PDB entry 3J1O | electron microscopy, 16.00 A resolution (very low resolution: no residue pairs are listed; an interface is given only as per-side residue counts) | chains J and L of the 7 polymer chains in the assembly

[Chain J]
Name: Mediator of RNA polymerase II transcription subunit 8
Source organism: Saccharomyces cerevisiae
Reference sequence: P38304 (MED8_YEAST); residues 1-223 here = UniProt positions 1-223
Amino-acid sequence (223 residues; each row starts with the number of its first residue):
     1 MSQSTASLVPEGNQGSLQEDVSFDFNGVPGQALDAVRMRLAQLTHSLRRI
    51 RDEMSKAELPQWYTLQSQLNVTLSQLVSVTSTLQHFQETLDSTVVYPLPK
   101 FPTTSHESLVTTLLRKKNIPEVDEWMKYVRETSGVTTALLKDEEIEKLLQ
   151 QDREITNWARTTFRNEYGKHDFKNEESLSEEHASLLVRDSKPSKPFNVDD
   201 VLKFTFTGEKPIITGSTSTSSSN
Not modelled in the structure: 1-28, 172-194, 211-223

[Chain L]
Name: Mediator of RNA polymerase II transcription subunit 18
Source organism: Saccharomyces cerevisiae
Reference sequence: P32585 (MED18_YEAST); numbering as in UniProt; present here: 1-107, 141-307
Amino-acid sequence (275 residues; row label = number of the first residue in the row; note: 32 numbers in that range are skipped by the numbering (no residue carries them; nothing is unmodelled there)):
     1 MVQQLSLFGSIGDDGYDLLISTLTTISGNPPLLYNSLCTVWKPNPSYDVE
    51 NVNSRNQLVEPNRIKLSKEVPFSYLIDETMMDKPLNFRILKSFTNDKIPL
   101 NYAMTRN
   140 INSDDIIDVDMDASPAPSNESCSPWSLQISDIPAAGNNRSVSMQTIAETI
   190 ILSSAGKNSSVSSLMNGLGYVFEFQYLTIGVKFFMKHGLILELQKIWQIE
   240 EAGNSQITSGGFLLKAYINVSRGTDIDRINYTETALMNLKKELQGYIELS
   290 VPDRQSMDSRVAHGNILI
Not modelled in the structure: 1, 50-60, 140-158, 172-177, 301-307

[Chain J / chain L interface]
At this resolution (16 A) residue pairs are not listed: 6 residues of chain J and 7 of chain L lie at the interface.

[Summary]
6 residues of chain J face 7 of chain L across their interface.
Here chain J is Mediator of RNA polymerase II transcription subunit 8 and chain L is Mediator of RNA
polymerase II transcription subunit 18, both from Saccharomyces cerevisiae. Entry 3J1O (Cryo-EM map of a yeast
minimal preinitiation complex interacting with the Mediator Head module) was determined by electron
microscopy, deposited together with 3J1N.
